Entry 3PGC (X-ray diffraction, 2.66 A resolution); this record covers chains B and C of the 3 polymer chains in the assembly.

Chain B:
Molecule: HLA class II histocompatibility antigen, DRB1-1 beta chain
From: Homo sapiens
Reference sequence: P04229 (2B11_HUMAN); residues 1-198 here correspond to UniProt positions 30-227 (UniProt number = residue number + 29)
Chain sequence (199 residues; row label = number of the first residue in the row; numbering starts at 0):
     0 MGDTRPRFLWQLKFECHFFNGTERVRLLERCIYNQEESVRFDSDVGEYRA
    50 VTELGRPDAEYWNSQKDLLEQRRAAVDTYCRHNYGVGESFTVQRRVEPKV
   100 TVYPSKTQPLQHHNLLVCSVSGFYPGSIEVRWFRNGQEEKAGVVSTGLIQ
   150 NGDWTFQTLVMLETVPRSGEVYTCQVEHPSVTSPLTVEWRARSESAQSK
Unresolved in the structure: 0, 105-112, 193-198
Sequence notes: expression tag (0)
Disulfides: C15-C79, C117-C173

Chain C:
Molecule: HLA class II histocompatibility antigen gamma chain
Reference sequence: P04233 (HG2A_HUMAN); residues 106-120 here = UniProt positions 106-120
Chain sequence (15 residues; row label = number of the first residue in the row):
   106 KMRMATPLLMQALPM

Chain B / chain C interface:
Residue-residue contacts - 26 pairs, chain B then chain C:
  W9(B) - M107(C)  hydrophobic
  F13(B) - A110(C)
  F13(B) - P112(C)  hydrophobic
  Y47(B) - M109(C)
  D57(B) - M107(C)
  Y60(B) - K106(C)
  Y60(B) - M107(C)
  W61(B) - M107(C)  hydrogen bond (side chain-backbone)
  W61(B) - R108(C)
  W61(B) - M109(C)
  L67(B) - M109(C)  hydrophobic
  R71(B) - M109(C)
  R71(B) - A110(C)  hydrogen bond (side chain-backbone)
  R71(B) - P112(C)
  T77(B) - L114(C)
  Y78(B) - P112(C)  hydrophobic
  Y78(B) - L113(C)
  Y78(B) - L114(C)  hydrophobic
  H81(B) - M115(C)  hydrogen bond (side chain-backbone)
  H81(B) - Q116(C)  hydrogen bond
  N82(B) - L113(C)  hydrogen bond (side chain-backbone)
  N82(B) - L114(C)
  N82(B) - M115(C)  hydrogen bond (side chain-backbone)
  V85(B) - M115(C)
  V85(B) - Q116(C)
  V85(B) - A117(C)
Interface residues without a listed pair, chain B (14 interface residues in all): L11
Interface residues without a listed pair, chain C (12 interface residues in all): T111

In short:
14 residues of chain B face 12 of chain C across their interface, with 6 hydrogen bonds. Polar pairs include
W61(B)-M107(C), R71(B)-A110(C) and H81(B)-M115(C).
Here chain B is HLA class II histocompatibility antigen, DRB1-1 beta chain (Homo sapiens) and chain C is HLA
class II histocompatibility antigen gamma chain. Entry 3PGC (Crystal Structure of HLA-DR1 with CLIP106-120,
flipped peptide orientation) was determined by X-ray diffraction together with 3PDO and 3PGD from the same
study.
